Entry 8JRJ (X-ray diffraction, 2.50 A resolution); this record covers chains A and E of the 3 polymer chains in the assembly.

== Chain A ==
Molecule: HLA class II histocompatibility antigen, DR alpha chain
From: Eptesicus fuscus
Sequence (182 residues; each row starts with the number of its first residue):
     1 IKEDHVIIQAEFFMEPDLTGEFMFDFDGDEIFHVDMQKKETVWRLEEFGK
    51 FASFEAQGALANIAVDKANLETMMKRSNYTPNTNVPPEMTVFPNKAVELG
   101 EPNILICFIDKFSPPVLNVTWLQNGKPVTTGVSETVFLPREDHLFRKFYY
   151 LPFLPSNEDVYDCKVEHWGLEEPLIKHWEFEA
Disordered / not traced: 1-2, 181-182
Disulfide bonds: Cys107-Cys163

== Chain E ==
Molecule: Ala-ser-phe-ile-ile-arg-ser-met-pro-gln-glu-thr
Sequence (12 residues; numbered 3 to 14; the number before each row is that of its first residue):
     3 ASFIIRSMPQET

== Interface between chain A and chain E ==
Pairs across the interface (27; chain A residue first):
  Gln9(A) - Ile7(E)
  Gln9(A) - Arg8(E)  hydrogen bond (side chain-backbone)
  Phe22(A) - Ile7(E)  hydrophobic
  Phe32(A) - Phe5(E)  hydrophobic
  Trp43(A) - Phe5(E)  hydrophobic
  Phe51(A) - Ala3(E)
  Ala52(A) - Ala3(E)
  Ala52(A) - Phe5(E)  hydrophobic
  Ser53(A) - Ala3(E)  hydrogen bond (backbone-backbone)
  Ser53(A) - Ser4(E)
  Ser53(A) - Phe5(E)  hydrogen bond (backbone-backbone)
  Phe54(A) - Phe5(E)
  Phe54(A) - Ile7(E)  hydrophobic
  Gly58(A) - Ile7(E)
  Ala59(A) - Ile7(E)
  Asn62(A) - Ile7(E)
  Asn62(A) - Arg8(E)  hydrogen bond (side chain-backbone)
  Asn62(A) - Ser9(E)  hydrogen bond
  Val65(A) - Met10(E)
  Val65(A) - Pro11(E)
  Ala68(A) - Gln12(E)
  Asn69(A) - Met10(E)
  Asn69(A) - Pro11(E)  hydrogen bond (side chain-backbone)
  Asn69(A) - Gln12(E)
  Asn69(A) - Glu13(E)  hydrogen bond (side chain-backbone)
  Thr72(A) - Glu13(E)
  Arg76(A) - Glu13(E)  salt bridge
Interface residues without a listed pair, chain A (18 interface residues in all): Phe24, Ile31
Interface residues without a listed pair, chain E (11 interface residues in all): Ile6

== In short ==
18 residues of chain A face 11 of chain E across their interface, with 7 hydrogen bonds and 1 salt bridge.
Polar pairs include Arg76(A)-Glu13(E), Gln9(A)-Arg8(E) and Asn62(A)-Arg8(E).
Here chain A is HLA class II histocompatibility antigen, DR alpha chain (Eptesicus fuscus) and chain E is
Ala-ser-phe-ile-ile-arg-ser-met-pro-gln-glu-thr. Entry 8JRJ (Crystal structure of the bat MHC II molecule at
2.8 A resolution) was determined by X-ray diffraction.
